PDB entry 8GS2 | electron microscopy, 2.84 A resolution | chains A and B of the 4 polymer chains in the assembly

# Chain A
Molecule: CRISPR-associated RAMP family protein
From: Desulfonema ishimotonii
UniProtKB: A0A401FT36 (A0A401FT36_9DELT); residue numbers follow UniProt; this construct covers 1-1273, 1275-1540, 1542-1601
Chain sequence (1616 residues; each row starts with the number of its first residue; note: 2 numbers in that range are skipped by the numbering (no residue carries them; nothing is unmodelled there)):
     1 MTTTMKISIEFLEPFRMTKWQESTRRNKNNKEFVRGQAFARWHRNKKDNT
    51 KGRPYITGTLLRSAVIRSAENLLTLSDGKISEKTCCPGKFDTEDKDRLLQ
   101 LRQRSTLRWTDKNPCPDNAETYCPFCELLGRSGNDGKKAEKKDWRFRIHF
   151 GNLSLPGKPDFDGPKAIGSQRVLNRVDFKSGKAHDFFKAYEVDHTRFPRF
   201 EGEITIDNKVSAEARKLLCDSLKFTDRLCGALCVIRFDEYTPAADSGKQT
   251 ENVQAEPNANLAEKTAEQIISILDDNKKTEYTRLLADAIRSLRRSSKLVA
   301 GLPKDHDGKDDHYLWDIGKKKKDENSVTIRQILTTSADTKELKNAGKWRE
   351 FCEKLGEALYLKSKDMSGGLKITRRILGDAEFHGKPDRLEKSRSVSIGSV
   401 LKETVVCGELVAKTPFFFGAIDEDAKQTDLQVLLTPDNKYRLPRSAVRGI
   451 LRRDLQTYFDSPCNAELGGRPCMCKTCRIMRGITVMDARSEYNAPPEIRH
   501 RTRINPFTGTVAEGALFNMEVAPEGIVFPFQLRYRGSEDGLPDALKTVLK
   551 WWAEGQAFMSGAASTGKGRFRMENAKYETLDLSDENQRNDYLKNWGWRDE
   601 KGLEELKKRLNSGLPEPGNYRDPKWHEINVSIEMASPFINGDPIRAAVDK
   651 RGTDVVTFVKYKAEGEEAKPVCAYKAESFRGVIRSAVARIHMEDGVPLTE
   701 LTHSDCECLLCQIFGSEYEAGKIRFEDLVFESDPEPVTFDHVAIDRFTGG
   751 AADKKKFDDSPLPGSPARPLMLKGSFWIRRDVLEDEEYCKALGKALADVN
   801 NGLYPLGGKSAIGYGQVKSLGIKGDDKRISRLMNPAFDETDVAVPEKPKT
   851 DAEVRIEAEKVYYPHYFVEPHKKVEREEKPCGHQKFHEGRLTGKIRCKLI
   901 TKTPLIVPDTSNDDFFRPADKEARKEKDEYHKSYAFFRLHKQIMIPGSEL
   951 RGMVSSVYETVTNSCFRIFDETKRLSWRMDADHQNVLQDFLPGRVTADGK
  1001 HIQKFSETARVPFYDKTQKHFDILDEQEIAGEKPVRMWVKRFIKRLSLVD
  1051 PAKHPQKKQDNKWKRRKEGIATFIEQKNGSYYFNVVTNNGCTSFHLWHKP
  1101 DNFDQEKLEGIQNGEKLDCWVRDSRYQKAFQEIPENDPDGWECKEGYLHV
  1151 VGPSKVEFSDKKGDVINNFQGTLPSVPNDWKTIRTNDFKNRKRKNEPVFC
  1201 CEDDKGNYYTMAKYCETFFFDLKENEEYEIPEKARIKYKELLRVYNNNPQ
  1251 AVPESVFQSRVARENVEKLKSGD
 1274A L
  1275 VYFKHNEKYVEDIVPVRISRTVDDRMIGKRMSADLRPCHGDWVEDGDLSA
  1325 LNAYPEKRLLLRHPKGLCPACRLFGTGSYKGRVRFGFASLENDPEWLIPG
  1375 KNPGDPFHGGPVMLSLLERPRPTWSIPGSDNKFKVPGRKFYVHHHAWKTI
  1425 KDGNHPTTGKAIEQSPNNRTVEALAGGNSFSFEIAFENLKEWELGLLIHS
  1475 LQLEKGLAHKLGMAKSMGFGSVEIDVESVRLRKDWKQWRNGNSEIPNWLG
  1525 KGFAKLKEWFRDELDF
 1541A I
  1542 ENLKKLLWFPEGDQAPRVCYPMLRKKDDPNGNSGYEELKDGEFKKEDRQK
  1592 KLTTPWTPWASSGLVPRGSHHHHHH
Unresolved in the structure: 133-145, 239-260, 319-326, 835-841, 917-929, 982-987, 1043-1124, 1604-1616
Differences from the reference sequence: expression tag (1602-1616)
Metal / ion sites: Zn2+ site 1: Cys115, Cys123, Cys126; Zn2+ site 2: Cys463, Cys472, Cys474, Cys477; Zn2+ site 3: His703, Cys706, Cys708, Cys711; Zn2+ site 4: Cys965, Cys1312, Cys1342, Cys1345
Ligand contacts: adenosine monophosphate / cytidine-5'-monophosphate: Lys182, Arg375, Ser704, Asp705, Glu717, Tyr718
From the paper describing this entry:
  - catalytic residues: His43 (citing earlier work)

# Chain B
Molecule: CHAT domain-containing protein
From: Desulfonema ishimotonii
UniProtKB: A0A401FT52 (A0A401FT52_9DELT); numbering as in UniProt (aligned over 1-751)
Chain sequence (751 residues; each row starts with the number of its first residue):
     1 MSNPIRDIQDRLKTAKFDNKDDMMNLASSLYKYEKQLMDSSEATLCQQGL
    51 SNRPNSFSQLSQFRDSDIQSKAGGQTGKFWQNEYEACKNFQTHKERRETL
   101 EQIIRFLQNGAEEKDADDLLLKTLARAYFHRGLLYRPKGFSVPARKVEAM
   151 KKAIAYCEIILDKNEEESEALRIWLYAAMELRRCGEEYPENFAEKLFYLA
   201 NDGFISELYDIRLFLEYTEREEDNNFLDMILQENQDRERLFELCLYKARA
   251 CFHLNQLNDVRIYGESAIDNAPGAFADPFWDELVEFIRMLRNKKSELWKE
   301 IAIKAWDKCREKEMKVGNNIYLSWYWARQRELYDLAFMAQDGIEKKTRIA
   351 DSLKSRTTLRIQELNELRKDAHRKQNRRLEDKLDRIIEQENEARDGAYLR
   401 RNPPCFTGGKREEIPFARLPQNWIAVHFYLNELESHEGGKGGHALIYDPQ
   451 KAEKDQWQDKSFDYKELHRKFLEWQENYILNEEGSADFLVTLCREIEKAM
   501 PFLFKSEVIPEDRPVLWIPHGFLHRLPLHAAMKSGNNSNIEIFWERHASR
   551 YLPAWHLFDPAPYSREESSTLLKNFEEYDFQNLENGEIEVYAPSSPKKVK
   601 EAIRENPAILLLLCHGEADMTNPFRSCLKLKNKDMTIFDLLTVEDVRLSG
   651 SRILLGACESDMVPPLEFSVDEHLSVSGAFLSHKAGEIVAGLWTVDSEKV
   701 DECYSYLVEEKDFLRNLQEWQMAETENFRSENDSSLFYKIAPFRIIGFPA
   751 E
Unresolved in the structure: 1-2, 313-324, 356-423, 534-540, 554-751
Ligand contacts: adenosine monophosphate / cytidine-5'-monophosphate: His93, Arg97, Glu101, Arg105, Arg131, Tyr135, Arg145
From the paper describing this entry:
  - catalytic residues: His615, Cys658 (proposed by the authors, not directly observed)

# Chain A / chain B interface
Contacting residue pairs - 104 pairs, chain A then chain B:
  Asn29(A) - Glu187(B)
  Ser105(A) - Glu476(B)  hydrogen bond
  Arg108(A) - Phe488(B)
  Arg374(A) - Gln108(B)
  Arg374(A) - Lys152(B)
  Arg375(A) - Arg145(B)
  Arg375(A) - Lys152(B)  hydrogen bond (backbone-side chain)
  Ile376(A) - Glu101(B)
  Ile376(A) - Ile104(B)  hydrophobic
  Ile376(A) - Arg105(B)
  Ile376(A) - Tyr128(B)
  Ile376(A) - Lys152(B)  hydrogen bond (backbone-side chain)
  Leu377(A) - Arg131(B)
  Leu377(A) - Tyr135(B)
  Leu377(A) - Arg145(B)
  Leu377(A) - Glu148(B)
  Leu377(A) - Ala149(B)  hydrophobic
  Gly378(A) - Arg145(B)
  Gly378(A) - Glu148(B)  hydrogen bond (backbone-side chain)
  Asp379(A) - Glu148(B)
  Ala380(A) - Glu148(B)
  Phe382(A) - Ala144(B)  hydrophobic
  Lys391(A) - Glu466(B)  salt bridge
  Lys391(A) - Arg469(B)
  Ser392(A) - Arg469(B)
  Arg393(A) - Leu472(B)
  Arg393(A) - Glu473(B)
  Arg393(A) - Glu476(B)  salt bridge
  Ser394(A) - Glu473(B)
  Ser394(A) - Asn477(B)
  Ser394(A) - Phe488(B)
  Val395(A) - Glu476(B)
  Val395(A) - Asn477(B)
  Val395(A) - Leu480(B)  hydrophobic
  Ser396(A) - Asn477(B)  hydrogen bond (backbone-side chain)
  Ser396(A) - Asn481(B)
  Ile397(A) - Asn481(B)
  Gly398(A) - Asn481(B)
  Arg470(A) - Leu472(B)
  Met473(A) - Glu476(B)
  Met473(A) - Leu480(B)  hydrophobic
  Arg478(A) - Ile479(B)
  Asn505(A) - Ser40(B)  hydrogen bond
  Asn505(A) - Thr44(B)  hydrogen bond
  Phe507(A) - Ser40(B)
  Phe507(A) - Ser41(B)
  Phe507(A) - Glu42(B)
  Phe507(A) - Leu45(B)
  Thr508(A) - Thr44(B)
  Thr508(A) - Leu45(B)
  Thr508(A) - Gln47(B)
  Ala512(A) - Ser40(B)
  Glu513(A) - Leu37(B)
  Glu513(A) - Met38(B)
  Ser704(A) - Lys94(B)
  Glu878(A) - Asn3(B)  hydrogen bond
  Glu878(A) - Leu45(B)
  Glu878(A) - Cys46(B)
  Glu878(A) - Gln47(B)  hydrogen bond (backbone-backbone)
  Glu878(A) - Gln48(B)
  Lys879(A) - Glu42(B)  salt bridge
  Lys879(A) - Leu45(B)
  Lys879(A) - Cys46(B)
  Pro880(A) - Leu45(B)
  Pro880(A) - Gln47(B)
  His1313(A) - Gln47(B)  hydrogen bond (side chain-backbone)
  Trp1316(A) - Arg53(B)
  Glu1318(A) - Arg53(B)
  Glu1318(A) - Pro54(B)
  Asp1321(A) - Phe57(B)
  Leu1322(A) - Phe57(B)  hydrophobic
  Leu1325(A) - Phe57(B)  hydrophobic
  Leu1325(A) - Arg64(B)
  Tyr1328(A) - Arg64(B)
  Tyr1328(A) - Gln69(B)  hydrogen bond
  Pro1329(A) - Tyr33(B)
  Pro1329(A) - Glu34(B)
  Glu1330(A) - Leu30(B)
  Glu1330(A) - Leu60(B)
  Glu1330(A) - Arg64(B)  salt bridge
  Arg1332(A) - Tyr33(B)
  Arg1332(A) - Leu37(B)
  Leu1333(A) - Ile5(B)  hydrophobic
  Leu1333(A) - Tyr33(B)
  Leu1333(A) - Gln48(B)
  Leu1333(A) - Gly49(B)
  Leu1333(A) - Leu50(B)  hydrogen bond (backbone-backbone)
  Leu1334(A) - Leu50(B)  hydrophobic
  Leu1334(A) - Arg53(B)  hydrogen bond (backbone-side chain)
  Leu1334(A) - Ser56(B)
  Leu1334(A) - Phe57(B)  hydrophobic
  Arg1336(A) - Gln47(B)
  Arg1336(A) - Gly49(B)
  Arg1336(A) - Arg53(B)  hydrogen bond (backbone-side chain)
  His1337(A) - Gln48(B)
  His1337(A) - Gly49(B)  hydrogen bond (backbone-backbone)
  His1337(A) - Arg53(B)
  Pro1338(A) - Gln48(B)
  Pro1338(A) - Gly49(B)
  Pro1338(A) - Leu50(B)
  Pro1338(A) - Ser51(B)
  Gly1340(A) - Gln48(B)
  Leu1341(A) - Gln47(B)
  Ser1352(A) - Gln47(B)
Interface residues without a listed pair, chain A (57 interface residues in all): Lys31, Lys371, Arg503, Gly882, Arg1310, Leu1335, Lys1339, Tyr1353
Interface residues without a listed pair, chain B (54 interface residues in all): Ile8, Ala43, Ser61, Asn109, Glu186

# Summary
57 residues of chain A and 54 residues of chain B are in contact; the contacts include 15 hydrogen bonds and 4
salt bridges. Polar contacts include Lys391(A)-Glu466(B), Arg393(A)-Glu476(B) and Lys879(A)-Glu42(B).
Adenosine monophosphate / cytidine-5'-monophosphate is bound between chain A and chain B. The paper reports
catalytic residues His43(A) and His615(B) among others.
Chain A is CRISPR-associated RAMP family protein and chain B is CHAT domain-containing protein, both from
Desulfonema ishimotonii; the structure, Structure of the Cas7-11-Csx29-guide RNA-target RNA (non-matching PFS)
complex, was determined by electron microscopy (same publication as 7Y9X and 7Y9Y).
